Entry 7Q5N (X-ray diffraction, 2.50 A resolution); this record covers chains A and B of the 4 polymer chains in the assembly.

== Chain A (and B) ==
Molecule: Thioredoxin domain-containing protein
From: Chaetomium thermophilum (strain DSM 1495 / CBS 144.50 / IMI 039719)
Notes: chain B of this document is another copy of the same molecule, construct and numbering; everything in this record applies to it too
UniProt: G0S1P8 (G0S1P8_CHATD); numbering as in UniProt (aligned over 1-172)
Sequence (174 residues; numbered -1 to 172; the number before each row is that of its first residue; numbers below 1 keep their minus sign (Gly-1 is residue -1)):
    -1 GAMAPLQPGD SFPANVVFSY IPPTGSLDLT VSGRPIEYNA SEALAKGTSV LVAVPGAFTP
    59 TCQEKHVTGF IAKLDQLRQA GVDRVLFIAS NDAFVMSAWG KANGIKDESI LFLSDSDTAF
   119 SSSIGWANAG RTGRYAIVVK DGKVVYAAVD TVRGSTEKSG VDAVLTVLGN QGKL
Disordered / not traced: 170-172 (chain B: -1 to 0)
Differences from the reference sequence: expression tag (-1 to 0); engineered mutation Ser30 (Cys in G0S1P8)
Modified residues: Cys60 (S-mercaptocysteine; CSS)
Metal / ion sites: Zn2+ near Glu106 (its only coordinating residue here)
What the authors report for this chain:
  - post-translational modification sites: Cys60, Lys63

== Chain A / chain B interface ==
Pairs across the interface - 29 pairs, chain A then chain B:
  Leu27(A) with Phe56(B); Ala100(B), hydrophobic
  Thr28(A) with Gln61(B); Ala100(B)
  Ser30(A) with Phe56(B), hydrogen bond (side chain-backbone)
  Ala55(A) with Val93(B)
  Phe56(A) with Leu27(B); Ser30(B), hydrogen bond (backbone-side chain); Phe92(B); Ala96(B), hydrophobic
  Thr57(A) with Ser30(B); Phe92(B)
  Pro58(A) with Ser30(B); Phe92(B)
  Gln61(A) with Thr28(B)
  Glu62(A) with Thr28(B); Ser30(B)
  Asn89(A) with Val93(B)
  Asp90(A) with Arg129(B), salt bridge
  Phe92(A) with Phe56(B); Thr57(B); Pro58(B)
  Val93(A) with Ala55(B); Asn89(B); Val93(B), hydrophobic
  Ala96(A) with Phe56(B), hydrophobic
  Ala100(A) with Leu27(B), hydrophobic; Thr28(B)
  Arg129(A) with Asp90(B), salt bridge
Other interface residues (no listed pair), chain A (17 interface residues in all): Asn101
Other interface residues (no listed pair), chain B (17 interface residues in all): Val29, Glu62

== In short ==
Chain A and chain B each contribute 17 residues to their interface; the contacts include 2 hydrogen bonds and
2 salt bridges. Among the polar pairs are Asp90(A)-Arg129(B) and Ser30(A)-Phe56(B). From the paper:
modification sites Cys60(A) and Lys63(A).
Chain A and chain B are both Thioredoxin domain-containing protein (Chaetomium thermophilum (strain DSM 1495 /
CBS 144.50 / IMI 039719)); the structure, Crystal structure of Chaetomium thermophilum Ahp1-Urm1 complex, was
determined by X-ray diffraction together with 7Q68, 7Q69 and 7Q6A from the same study.
